Entry 8PPU (electron microscopy, 3.02 A resolution); this record covers chains T and B of the 7 polymer chains in the assembly.

# Chain T
Molecule: 25-nt DNA strand
Sequence (25 nucleotides; row label = number of the first residue in the row):
     1 AGGTCGTGCA CGGCTCGGCC CGGCG
Unresolved in the structure: 1-6, 24-25

# Chain B
Molecule: DP2
Organism: Pyrococcus abyssi GE5
Amino-acid sequence (1270 residues; numbered 1 to 1270; the number before each row is that of its first residue):
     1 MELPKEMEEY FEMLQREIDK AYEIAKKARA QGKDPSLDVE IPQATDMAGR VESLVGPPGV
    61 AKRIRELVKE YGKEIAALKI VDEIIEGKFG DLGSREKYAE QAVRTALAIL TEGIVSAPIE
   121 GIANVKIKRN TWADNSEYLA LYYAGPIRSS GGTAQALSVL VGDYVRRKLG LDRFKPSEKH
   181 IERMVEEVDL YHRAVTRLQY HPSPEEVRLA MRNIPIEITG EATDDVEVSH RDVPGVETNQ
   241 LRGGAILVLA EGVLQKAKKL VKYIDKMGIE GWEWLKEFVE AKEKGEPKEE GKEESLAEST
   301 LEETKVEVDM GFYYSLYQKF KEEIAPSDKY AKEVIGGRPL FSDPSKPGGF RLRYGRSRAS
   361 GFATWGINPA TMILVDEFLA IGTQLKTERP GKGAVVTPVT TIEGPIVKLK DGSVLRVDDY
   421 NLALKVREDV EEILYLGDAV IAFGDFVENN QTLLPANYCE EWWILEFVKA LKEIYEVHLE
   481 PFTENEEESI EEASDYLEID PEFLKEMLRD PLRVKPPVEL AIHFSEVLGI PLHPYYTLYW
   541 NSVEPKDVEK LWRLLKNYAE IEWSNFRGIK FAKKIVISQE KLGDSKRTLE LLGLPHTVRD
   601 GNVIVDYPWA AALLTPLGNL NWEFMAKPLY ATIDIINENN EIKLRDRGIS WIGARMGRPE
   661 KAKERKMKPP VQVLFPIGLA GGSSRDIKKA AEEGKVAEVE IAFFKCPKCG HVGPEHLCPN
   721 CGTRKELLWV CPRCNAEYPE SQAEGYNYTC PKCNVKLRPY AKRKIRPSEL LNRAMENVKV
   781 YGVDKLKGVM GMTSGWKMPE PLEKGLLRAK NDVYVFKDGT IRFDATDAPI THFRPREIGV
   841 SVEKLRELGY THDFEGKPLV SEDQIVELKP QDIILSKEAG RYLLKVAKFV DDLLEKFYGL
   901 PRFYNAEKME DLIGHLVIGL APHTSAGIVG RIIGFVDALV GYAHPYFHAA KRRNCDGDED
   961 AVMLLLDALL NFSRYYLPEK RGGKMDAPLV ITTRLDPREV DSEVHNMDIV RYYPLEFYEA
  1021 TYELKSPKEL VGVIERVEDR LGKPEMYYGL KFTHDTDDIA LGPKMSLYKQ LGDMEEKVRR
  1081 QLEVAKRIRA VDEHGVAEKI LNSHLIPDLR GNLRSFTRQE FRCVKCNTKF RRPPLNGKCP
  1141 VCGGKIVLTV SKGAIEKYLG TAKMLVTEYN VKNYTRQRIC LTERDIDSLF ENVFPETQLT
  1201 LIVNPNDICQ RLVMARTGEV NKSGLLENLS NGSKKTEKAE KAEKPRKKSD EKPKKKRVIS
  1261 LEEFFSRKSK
Unresolved in the structure: 1, 284-307, 1217-1270
Metal / ion sites: Zn2+ site 1: Cys706, Cys709, Cys718, Cys721; Zn2+ site 2: Cys731, Cys734, Cys753; Mg2+: Asp956, Asp958; Zn2+ site 3: Cys1123, Cys1126, Cys1139, Cys1142
From the paper describing this entry:
  - Mg2+ coordination: Asn954, Asp956, Asp958
  - binding site for the 21-nt DNA strand: Arg193, Pro1107, Arg1114, Arg1178
  - mutagenesis - R1178A: unchanged catalytic activity on ssDNA
  - mutagenesis - R1178A: decreased catalytic activity on P/T substrates
  - mutagenesis - P1107A, R1114A: unchanged catalytic activity

# How chain T and chain B interact
Residue-residue contacts - 8 pairs, chain T then chain B:
  DT7(T) with Arg658(B), phosphate contact
  DG8(T) with Arg658(B), salt bridge to the phosphate
  DA10(T) with Tyr1068(B), sugar contact
  DC11(T) with Gly1072(B), phosphate contact; Tyr1158(B), sugar contact
  DG13(T) with Ser1151(B), sugar contact
  DC14(T) with Val1147(B), sugar contact
  DT15(T) with Lys1145(B), salt bridge to the phosphate
Interface residues without a listed pair, chain T (8 interface residues in all): DG12
Interface residues without a listed pair, chain B (12 interface residues in all): Met1074, Lys1077, Val1124, Gly1153, Lys1157

# Overview
The interface between chain T and chain B involves 8 residues on one side and 12 on the other, with 2 salt
bridges. Among the polar pairs are DG8(T)-Arg658(B) and DT15(T)-Lys1145(B). The paper reports a binding site
for the 21-nt DNA strand at Arg193(B), Pro1107(B) and Arg1114(B) among others; R1178A of chain B reduces
catalytic activity on P/T substrates; 3 substitutions were tested in all.
Chain T is a 25-nt DNA strand and chain B is DP2 (Pyrococcus abyssi GE5); the structure, Pyrococcus abyssi DNA
polymerase D (PolD) in its editing mode bound to a primer/template substrate containing ..., was determined by
electron microscopy together with 8PPT and 8PPV from the same study.
